Entry 1IMF (X-ray diffraction, 2.50 A resolution); this record covers chain A.

Chain A:
Name: Inositol monophosphatase
Organism: Homo sapiens
Notes: EC 3.1.3.25
Reference sequence: P29218 (IMPA1_HUMAN); residues 1-277 here = UniProt positions 1-277
Amino-acid sequence (277 residues; numbered 1 to 277; the number before each row is that of its first residue):
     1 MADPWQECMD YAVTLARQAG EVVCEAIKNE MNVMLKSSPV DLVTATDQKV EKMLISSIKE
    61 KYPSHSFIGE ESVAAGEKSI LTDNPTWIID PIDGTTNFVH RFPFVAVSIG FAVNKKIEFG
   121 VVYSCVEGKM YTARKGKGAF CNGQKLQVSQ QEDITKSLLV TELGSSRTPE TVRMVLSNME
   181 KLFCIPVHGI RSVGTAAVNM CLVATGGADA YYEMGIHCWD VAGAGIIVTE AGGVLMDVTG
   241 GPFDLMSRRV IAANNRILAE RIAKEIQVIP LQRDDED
Unresolved in the structure: 1-4, 31-39
UniProt features mapped onto this chain:
  - binding site (Mg(2+)): Glu70, Asp90, Ile92, Asp93, Asp220
  - binding site (substrate): Glu70, Ile92 to Thr95, Gly194 to Ala196, Glu213, Asp220
  - modified residue: Thr168 (Phosphothreonine)
  - mutagenesis: Lys36 (K36Q: 50-fold reduction in activity), Asp93 (D93N: Loss of activity), Ser165 (S165A/I: Reduced enzyme activity with myo-inositol 1-phosphate), Glu213 (E213Q: Strongly reduced affinity for myo-inositol 1-phosphate and strongly reduced enzyme activity with myo-inositol 1-phosphate)

Summary:
UniProt lists 5 Mg2+-binding residues, 10 substrate-binding residues and 4 mutagenesis sites.
Chain A is Inositol monophosphatase (Homo sapiens); the structure, Structural studies of metal binding by
inositol monophosphatase: evidence for two-metal ion catalysis, was determined by X-ray diffraction, deposited
together with 1IMC, 1IMD and 1IME.
